Entry 7TKM (electron microscopy, 4.50 A resolution (low resolution: residue-level contacts below are approximate; hydrogen-bond / salt-bridge calls are withheld)); this record covers chains H and I of the 27 polymer chains in the assembly.

== Chain H ==
Protein: ATP synthase subunit delta
Organism: Saccharomyces cerevisiae
Reference sequence: Q12165 (ATPD_YEAST); residues 1-138 here correspond to UniProt positions 23-160 (UniProt number = residue number + 22)
Chain sequence (138 residues; each row starts with the number of its first residue):
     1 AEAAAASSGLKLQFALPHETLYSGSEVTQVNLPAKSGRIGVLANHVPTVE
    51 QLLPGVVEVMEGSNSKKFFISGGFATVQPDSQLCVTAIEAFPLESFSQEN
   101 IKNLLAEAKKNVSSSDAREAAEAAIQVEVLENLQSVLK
Disordered / not traced: 1-10, 24-25, 91, 98, 116-117, 137-138

== Chain I ==
Protein: ATP synthase subunit epsilon
Organism: Saccharomyces cerevisiae
Reference sequence: P21306 (ATP5E_YEAST); residues 1-61 here correspond to UniProt positions 2-62 (UniProt number = residue number + 1)
Chain sequence (61 residues; each row starts with the number of its first residue):
     1 SAWRKAGISYAAYLNVAAQAIRSSLKTELQTASVLNRSQTDAFYTQYKNG
    51 TAASEPTPITK
Disordered / not traced: 1-7, 24-26, 50-52
Swiss-Prot annotation at these positions:
  - modified residue: Thr51 (Phosphothreonine)

== Interface between chain H and chain I ==
Pairs across the interface (6; chain H residue first):
  Ser71(H) - Leu14(I)
  Glu94(H) - Thr27(I)
  Ser95(H) - Thr27(I)
  Phe96(H) - Thr27(I)
  Ser97(H) - Thr27(I)
  Glu99(H) - Thr27(I)
Other interface residues (no listed pair), chain H (8 interface residues in all): Asn100, Ile101
Other interface residues (no listed pair), chain I (5 interface residues in all): Ala17, Ala18, Glu28

== Overview ==
8 residues of chain H face 5 of chain I across their interface.
Here chain H is ATP synthase subunit delta and chain I is ATP synthase subunit epsilon, both from
Saccharomyces cerevisiae. Entry 7TKM (Yeast ATP synthase State 3binding(b) with 10 mM ATP backbone model) was
determined by electron microscopy (same publication as 7TJS, 7TJT, 7TJU, 7TJV, 7TJW, 7TJX and 30 further
entries).
